PDB entry 1H09 | X-ray diffraction, 2.10 A resolution | chain A

== Chain A ==
Protein: Lysozyme
Organism: Bacteriophage CP-1
Notes: EC 3.2.1.17
UniProt: P15057 (LYCA_BPCP1); numbering as in UniProt (aligned over 2-339)
Sequence (338 residues; numbered 2 to 339; the number before each row is that of its first residue):
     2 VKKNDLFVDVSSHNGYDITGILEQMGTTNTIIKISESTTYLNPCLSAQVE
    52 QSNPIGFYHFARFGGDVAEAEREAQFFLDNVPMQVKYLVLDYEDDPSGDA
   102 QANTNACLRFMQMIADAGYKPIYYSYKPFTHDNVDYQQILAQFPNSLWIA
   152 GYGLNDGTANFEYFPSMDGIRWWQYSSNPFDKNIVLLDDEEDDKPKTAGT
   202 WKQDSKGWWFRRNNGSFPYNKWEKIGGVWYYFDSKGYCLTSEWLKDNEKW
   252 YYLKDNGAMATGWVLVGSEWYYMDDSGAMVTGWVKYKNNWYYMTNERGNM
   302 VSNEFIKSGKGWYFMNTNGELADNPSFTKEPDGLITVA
Swiss-Prot annotation at these positions:
  - active site: D10, D92, E94
  - mutagenesis: D10 (D10A/E/H/K/N: Almost complete loss of activity), E37 (E37A: 95% loss of activity; E37D: 63% loss of activity; E37K: Almost complete loss of activity; E37Q: 13% loss of activity), D92 (D92A: Almost complete loss of activity), E94 (E94A/Q: Almost complete loss of activity), D182 (D182A: Almost complete loss of activity)
Reported in the primary citation:
  - catalytic residues: D10, E94, D182
  - catalytic residues: D92 (proposed by the authors, not directly observed)
  - contacts within the chain: D10-D182, D92-E94
  - mutagenesis - D10A, D10E, D10N: decreased catalytic activity (citing earlier work)
  - mutagenesis - D92A, D182A: decreased catalytic activity
  - mutagenesis - E94A, E94Q: abolished catalytic activity

== Summary ==
Curated annotation (UniProt) lists 3 active-site residues and 5 mutagenesis sites. The paper reports catalytic
residues D10, E94 and D182 among others; D10A, D10E and D10N, among others, reduce catalytic activity; 7
substitutions were tested in all.
Chain A is Lysozyme (Bacteriophage CP-1); the structure, Multimodular Pneumococcal Cell Wall Endolysin from
phage Cp-1, was determined by X-ray diffraction (same publication as 1OBA).
